Entry 6IAU (X-ray diffraction, 1.97 A resolution); this record covers chains A and B.

# Chain A (and B)
Protein: Amine Dehydrogenase
Organism: Cystobacter fuscus DSM 2262
Notes: chain B of this document is another copy of the same molecule, construct and numbering; everything in this record applies to it too
Reference sequence: S9Q235 (S9Q235_9DELT); residues 2-342 here = UniProt positions 2-342
Chain sequence (346 residues; numbered -3 to 342; the number before each row is that of its first residue; numbers below 1 keep their minus sign (Val-3 is residue -3)):
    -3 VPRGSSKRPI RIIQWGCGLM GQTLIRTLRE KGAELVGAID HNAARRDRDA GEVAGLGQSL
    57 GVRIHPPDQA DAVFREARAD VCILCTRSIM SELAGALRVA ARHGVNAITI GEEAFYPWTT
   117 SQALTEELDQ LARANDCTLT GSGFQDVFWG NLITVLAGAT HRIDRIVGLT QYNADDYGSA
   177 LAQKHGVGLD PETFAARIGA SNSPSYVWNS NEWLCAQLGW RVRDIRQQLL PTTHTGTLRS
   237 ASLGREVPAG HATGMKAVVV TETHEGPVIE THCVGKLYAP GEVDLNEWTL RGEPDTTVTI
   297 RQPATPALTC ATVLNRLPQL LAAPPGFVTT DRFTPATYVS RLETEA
Not modelled in the structure: -3 to 2 (chain B: -3 to 1, 342)
Construct notes: expression tag (-3 to 1)
From the paper describing this entry:
  - binding site for cyclohexylammonium ion: Glu108, Tyr168
  - catalytic residues: Glu108, Tyr168 (proposed by the authors, not directly observed)

# How chain A and chain B interact
Pairs across the interface (79; chain A residue first):
  Thr23(A) - His157(B)
  Glu26(A) - His157(B)  salt bridge
  Lys27(A) - Thr156(B)  hydrogen bond (side chain-backbone)
  Lys27(A) - His157(B)  hydrogen bond (side chain-backbone)
  Val143(A) - Val151(B)
  Phe144(A) - Leu152(B)  hydrophobic
  Phe144(A) - Ala155(B)  hydrophobic
  Leu148(A) - Leu148(B)  hydrophobic
  Val151(A) - Val143(B)
  Val151(A) - Asn147(B)
  Val151(A) - Leu148(B)
  Val151(A) - Val151(B)  hydrophobic
  Val151(A) - Pro331(B)  hydrophobic
  Leu152(A) - Phe144(B)  hydrophobic
  Ala153(A) - Asn311(B)
  Ala153(A) - Tyr334(B)
  Gly154(A) - Thr308(B)
  Gly154(A) - Asn311(B)  hydrogen bond (backbone-side chain)
  Gly154(A) - Ala332(B)
  Gly154(A) - Thr333(B)
  Gly154(A) - Tyr334(B)
  Ala155(A) - Phe144(B)  hydrophobic
  Ala155(A) - Leu304(B)
  Ala155(A) - Ala307(B)
  Ala155(A) - Thr308(B)
  Thr156(A) - Lys27(B)  hydrogen bond (backbone-side chain)
  Thr156(A) - Ala307(B)
  Thr156(A) - Asn311(B)  hydrogen bond (backbone-side chain)
  Thr156(A) - Tyr334(B)
  His157(A) - Thr23(B)
  His157(A) - Glu26(B)  salt bridge
  His157(A) - Lys27(B)  hydrogen bond (backbone-side chain)
  His157(A) - Ala307(B)
  His157(A) - Tyr334(B)
  Arg158(A) - Tyr334(B)
  Ile159(A) - Tyr334(B)  hydrogen bond (backbone-side chain)
  Glu289(A) - Ala303(B)
  Pro290(A) - Ala300(B)  hydrophobic
  Pro290(A) - Ala303(B)  hydrophobic
  Pro290(A) - Leu304(B)  hydrophobic
  Thr292(A) - Ile296(B)
  Thr292(A) - Leu304(B)
  Thr293(A) - Thr295(B)
  Thr293(A) - Ile296(B)
  Thr293(A) - Arg297(B)  hydrogen bond (backbone-backbone)
  Val294(A) - Val294(B)  hydrophobic
  Val294(A) - Thr295(B)
  Val294(A) - Ile296(B)  hydrophobic
  Thr295(A) - Thr293(B)
  Thr295(A) - Val294(B)
  Thr295(A) - Thr295(B)  hydrogen bond (backbone-backbone)
  Ile296(A) - Thr292(B)
  Ile296(A) - Thr293(B)
  Ile296(A) - Val294(B)  hydrophobic
  Arg297(A) - Thr293(B)  hydrogen bond (backbone-backbone)
  Ala300(A) - Pro290(B)  hydrophobic
  Ala303(A) - Glu289(B)
  Ala303(A) - Pro290(B)  hydrophobic
  Leu304(A) - Ala155(B)
  Leu304(A) - Pro290(B)  hydrophobic
  Leu304(A) - Thr292(B)
  Ala307(A) - Ala155(B)
  Ala307(A) - Thr156(B)
  Ala307(A) - His157(B)
  Thr308(A) - Gly154(B)
  Thr308(A) - Ala155(B)
  Asn311(A) - Ala153(B)
  Asn311(A) - Gly154(B)  hydrogen bond (side chain-backbone)
  Asn311(A) - Thr156(B)  hydrogen bond (side chain-backbone)
  Thr330(A) - Thr330(B)
  Pro331(A) - Pro331(B)  hydrophobic
  Ala332(A) - Gly154(B)
  Thr333(A) - Gly154(B)
  Tyr334(A) - Ala153(B)
  Tyr334(A) - Gly154(B)
  Tyr334(A) - Thr156(B)
  Tyr334(A) - His157(B)
  Tyr334(A) - Arg158(B)
  Tyr334(A) - Ile159(B)  hydrogen bond (side chain-backbone)
Interface residues without a listed pair, chain A (38 interface residues in all): Thr150, Gln213, Leu214, Trp216
Interface residues without a listed pair, chain B (38 interface residues in all): Thr150, Leu214, Trp216

# Overview
The chain A/chain B interface involves 38 residues from each chain; the contacts include 13 hydrogen bonds and
2 salt bridges. Polar contacts include Glu26(A)-His157(B), Lys27(A)-Thr156(B) and Lys27(A)-His157(B). From the
paper: catalytic residues Glu108(A) and Tyr168(A); a binding site for cyclohexylammonium ion at Glu108(A) and
Tyr168(A).
Both chains are Amine Dehydrogenase (Cystobacter fuscus DSM 2262). Entry 6IAU (Amine Dehydrogenase from
Cystobacter fuscus in complex with NADP+ and cyclohexylamine) was determined by X-ray diffraction, deposited
together with 6G1M and 6IAQ.
